2VBJ - chains B and E of the 4 polymer chains in the assembly; structure by X-ray diffraction, 1.95 A resolution.

Chain B:
Protein: DNA endonuclease I-crei
Source organism: Chlamydomonas reinhardtii
Notes: EC 3.1.-.-
UniProt: P05725 (DNE1_CHLRE); numbering as in UniProt (aligned over 2-153)
Sequence (152 residues; numbered 2 to 153; the number before each row is that of its first residue):
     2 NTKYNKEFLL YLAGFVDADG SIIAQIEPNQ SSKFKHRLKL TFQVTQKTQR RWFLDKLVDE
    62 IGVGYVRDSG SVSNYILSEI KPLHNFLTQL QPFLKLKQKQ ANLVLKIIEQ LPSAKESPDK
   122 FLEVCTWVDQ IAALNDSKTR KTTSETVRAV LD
Sequence notes: conflict Ala-19 (Gly in P05725), Glu-28 (Lys in P05725), Ser-33 (Tyr in P05725), Arg-38 (Gln in P05725), Lys-40 (Ser in P05725), Thr-42 (Ala in P05725), Ser-70 (Arg in P05725), Asn-75 (Asp in P05725), Glu-110 (Trp in P05725), Gln-111 (Arg in P05725)
Metal / ion sites: Ca2+ site 1: Ala-19 (shared with 1 residue of chain A; 1 residue of chain C; DA15(E) of chain E); Ca2+ site 2: Asp-20 (shared with 1 residue of chain A; 1 residue of chain C; DA14(E) of chain E)

Chain E:
Molecule: 24-nt DNA strand
Sequence (24 nucleotides; numbered 1 to 24; the number before each row is that of its first residue):
     1 TTAGGATCCT TCAAAAAAGG CAGA
Metal / ion sites: Ca2+ site 1: DA14 (shared with 1 residue of chain A; Asp-20(B) of chain B; 1 residue of chain C); Ca2+ site 2: DA15 (shared with 1 residue of chain A; Ala-19(B) of chain B; 1 residue of chain C)

Chain B / chain E interface:
Pairs across the interface (38; chain B residue first):
  Ala-19(B) with DA15(E), phosphate contact
  Asp-20(B) with DA14(E), phosphate contact; DA15(E), phosphate contact
  Gly-21(B) with DA15(E), sugar contact; DA16(E), phosphate contact
  Ser-22(B) with DA15(E), sugar contact; DA16(E), hydrogen bond to the phosphate
  Ile-24(B) with DA16(E), base contact; DA17(E), phosphate contact
  Gln-26(B) with DA17(E), sugar contact; DA18(E), hydrogen bond to the base
  Arg-38(B) with DG20(E), hydrogen bond to the base
  Lys-40(B) with DG19(E), hydrogen bond to the base; DG20(E), hydrogen bond to the base
  Gln-44(B) with DA15(E), base contact; DA16(E), hydrogen bond to the base
  Thr-46(B) with DA14(E), sugar contact; DA15(E), base contact
  Gln-47(B) with DA14(E), hydrogen bond to the phosphate
  Lys-48(B) with DA13(E), salt bridge to the phosphate; DA14(E), hydrogen bond to the phosphate
  Arg-51(B) with DA14(E), salt bridge to the phosphate
  Val-73(B) with DA13(E), base contact; DA14(E), base contact
  Lys-98(B) with DA16(E), salt bridge to the phosphate
  Ala-133(B) with DA17(E), phosphate contact
  Asn-136(B) with DA16(E), phosphate contact; DA17(E), hydrogen bond to the phosphate
  Asp-137(B) with DA16(E), hydrogen bond to the phosphate
  Ser-138(B) with DA16(E), phosphate contact; DA17(E), hydrogen bond to the phosphate
  Thr-140(B) with DA17(E), sugar contact; DA18(E), sugar contact
  Arg-141(B) with DA17(E), phosphate contact; DA18(E), phosphate contact
  Lys-142(B) with DA18(E), hydrogen bond to the phosphate; DG19(E), salt bridge to the phosphate
  Thr-143(B) with DA18(E), hydrogen bond to the phosphate
Other interface residues (no listed pair), chain B (26 interface residues in all): Ile-23, Ala-25, Ile-27
Other interface residues (no listed pair), chain E (9 interface residues in all): DC21

In short:
26 residues of chain B face 9 of chain E across their interface, with 13 hydrogen bonds and 4 salt bridges.
Polar contacts include Gln-26(B)/DA18(E), Arg-38(B)/DG20(E) and Lys-40(B)/DG19(E). Asp-20(B) and DA14(E) form
the Ca2+ site 1. Ala-19(B) and DA15(E) coordinate Ca2+ site 2.
Chain B is DNA endonuclease I-crei (Chlamydomonas reinhardtii) and chain E is a 24-nt DNA strand; the
structure, Molecular basis of human XPC gene recognition and cleavage by engineered homing endonuclease
heterodimers, was determined by X-ray diffraction (same publication as 2VBL, 2VBN and 2VBO).
